PDB entry 7VCS | electron microscopy, 3.32 A resolution | chains D and H of the 12 polymer chains in the assembly

[Chain D (and H)]
Name: Transitional endoplasmic reticulum ATPase
Source organism: Homo sapiens
Notes: EC 3.6.4.6; chain H of this document is another copy of the same molecule, construct and numbering; everything in this record applies to it too
Reference sequence: P55072 (TERA_HUMAN); numbering as in UniProt (aligned over 1-806)
Chain sequence (812 residues; numbered 1 to 812; the number before each row is that of its first residue):
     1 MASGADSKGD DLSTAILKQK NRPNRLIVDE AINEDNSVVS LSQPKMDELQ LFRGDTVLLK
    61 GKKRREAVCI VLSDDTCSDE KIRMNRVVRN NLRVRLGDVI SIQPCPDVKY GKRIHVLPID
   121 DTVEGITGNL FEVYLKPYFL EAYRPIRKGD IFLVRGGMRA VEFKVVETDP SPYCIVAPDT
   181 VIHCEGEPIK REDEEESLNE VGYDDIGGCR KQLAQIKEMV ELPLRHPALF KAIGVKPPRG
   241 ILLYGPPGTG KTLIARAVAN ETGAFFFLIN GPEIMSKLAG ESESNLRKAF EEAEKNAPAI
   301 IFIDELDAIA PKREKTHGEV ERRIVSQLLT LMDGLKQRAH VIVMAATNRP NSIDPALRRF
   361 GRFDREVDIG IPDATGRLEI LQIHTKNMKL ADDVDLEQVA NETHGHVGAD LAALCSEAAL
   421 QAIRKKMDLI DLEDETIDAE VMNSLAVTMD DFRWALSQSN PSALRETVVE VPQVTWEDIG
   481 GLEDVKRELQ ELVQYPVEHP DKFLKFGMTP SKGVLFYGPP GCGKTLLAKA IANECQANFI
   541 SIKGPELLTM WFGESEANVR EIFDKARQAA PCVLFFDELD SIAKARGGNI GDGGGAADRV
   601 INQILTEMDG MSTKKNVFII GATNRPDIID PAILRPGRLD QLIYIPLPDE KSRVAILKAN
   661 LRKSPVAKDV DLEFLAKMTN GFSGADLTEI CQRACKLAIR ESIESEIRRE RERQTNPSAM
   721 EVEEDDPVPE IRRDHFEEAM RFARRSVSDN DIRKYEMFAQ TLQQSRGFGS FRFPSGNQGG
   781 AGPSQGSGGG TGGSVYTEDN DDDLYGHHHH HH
Unresolved in the structure: 1-11, 778-812
Differences from the reference sequence: expression tag (807-812)
Metal / ion sites: Mg2+: T252 (together with ATP-gamma-S)
Residues lining bound ligands:
  - ATP-gamma-S (AGS; phosphothiophosphoric acid-adenylate ester), molecule 1: D205, I206, G207, P246, P247, G248, T249, G250, K251, T252, L253, N348, I380, H384, G408, A409
  - ATP-gamma-S (AGS), molecule 2: D478, I479, G480, P520, G521, C522, G523, K524, T525, L526, N624, I656, N660, G684, A685, T688
Swiss-Prot annotation at these positions:
  - region: T797 to G806 (Interaction with UBXN6)
  - motif: D802 to G806 (PIM motif)
  - binding site (ATP): P247 to L253, N348, H384, G521 to L526
  - modified residue: A2 (N-acetylalanine), S3 (Phosphoserine), S7 (Phosphoserine), S13 (Phosphoserine), S37 (Phosphoserine), K315 (N6,N6,N6-trimethyllysine), T436 (Phosphothreonine), S462 (Phosphoserine), K502 (N6-acetyllysine), K505 (N6-acetyllysine), K668 (N6-acetyllysine), S702 (Phosphoserine), K754 (N6-acetyllysine), S770 (Phosphoserine), S775 (Phosphoserine), S787 (Phosphoserine), Y805 (Phosphotyrosine)
  - cross-link (Glycyl lysine isopeptide (Lys-Gly)): K8 (interchain with G-Cter in SUMO2), K18 (interchain with G-Cter in SUMO2)
  - natural variant: R95 (R95G: In IBMPFD1), G97 (G97E: In CMT2Y), I126 (I126F: In IBMPFD1; uncertain significance), R155 (R155C: In IBMPFD1; R155H: In FTDALS6 and IBMPFD1; R155L: In IBMPFD1; R155P: In IBMPFD1; R155S: In IBMPFD1), R159 (R159G: In FTDALS6; R159H: In IBMPFD1), A160 (A160T: In IBMPFD1; uncertain significance), E185 (E185K: In CMT2Y), R191 (R191Q: In FTDALS6 and IBMPFD1), L198 (L198W: In IBMPFD1), A232 (A232E: In IBMPFD1), I254 (I254F: In IBMPFD1; uncertain significance), I369 (I369T: In IBMPFD1; uncertain significance), 2 further natural variant entries in UniProt
  - mutagenesis: F52 to D55 (Abolishes interaction with NPLOC4; when associated with A-110), R53 (R53A: Minor effect on affinity for ATP and ADP), R86 (R86A: Strongly increased affinity for ATP. Strongly reduced affinity for ADP), Y110 (Y110A: Abolishes interaction with NPLOC4; when associated with 52-A--A-55), R113 to H115 (Severely reduced binding to DERL1), F131 (F131R: Severely reduced binding to DERL1), L140 (L140D: Severely reduced binding to DERL1), D179 (D179R: No effect on binding to DERL1), H183 (H183W: Severely reduced binding to DERL1), K251 (K251Q: Impairs ERAD degradation of HMGCR and does not inhibit interaction with RHBDD1; when associated with Q-524), E305 (E305Q: Defect in ubiquitin-dependent protein degradation by the proteasome; when associated with Q-578), K312 (K312A: Does not affect methylation by VCPKMT), 8 further mutagenesis entries in UniProt
From the paper describing this entry:
  - self-association interface (contacts with another copy of this molecule); pairs are residue here / residue on that copy: D749-R745 (salt bridge), R753
  - catalytic residues: E578
  - mutagenesis - E578A: decreased catalytic activity
  - mutagenesis - E305A/E578A: abolished catalytic activity

[How chain D and chain H interact]
Pairs across the interface (10):
  N680(D) with F768(H)
  I752(D) with R766(H)
  R753(D) with T761(H)
  E756(D) with Q760(H), hydrogen bond; R766(H)
  Q760(D) with E756(H), hydrogen bond; Q760(H)
  T761(D) with R753(H)
  R766(D) with I752(H); E756(H)
Also at the interface, not in a pair above, chain D (11 interface residues in all): K677, M757, F768, R772
Also at the interface, not in a pair above, chain H (11 interface residues in all): K677, N680, M757, R772

[Summary]
The chain D/chain H interface involves 11 residues from each chain; the contacts include 2 hydrogen bonds. Its
one hydrogen-bonded contact is E756(D)-Q760(H). Ligands of chain D: ATP-gamma-S. From UniProt: 15 ATP-binding
residues and 24 mutagenesis sites on chain D. From the paper: the catalytic residue E578(D); E578A of chain D
reduces catalytic activity.
Both chains are Transitional endoplasmic reticulum ATPase (Homo sapiens). Entry 7VCS (Human p97 double hexamer
conformer II with ATPgammaS bound) was determined by electron microscopy (same publication as 7VCT, 7VCU, 7VCV
and 7VCX).
